Entry 4L6T (X-ray diffraction, 1.86 A resolution); this record covers chains A and D of the 6 polymer chains in the assembly.

[Chain A]
Molecule: ECXA
From: Escherichia coli
Notes: EC 3.4.24.-
UniProt: Q8GAV4 (Q8GAV4_ECOLX); aligned to UniProt positions 21-284 over residues 21-284 (the alignment contains insertions or deletions, so no single offset holds)
Amino-acid sequence (266 residues; each row starts with the number of its first residue):
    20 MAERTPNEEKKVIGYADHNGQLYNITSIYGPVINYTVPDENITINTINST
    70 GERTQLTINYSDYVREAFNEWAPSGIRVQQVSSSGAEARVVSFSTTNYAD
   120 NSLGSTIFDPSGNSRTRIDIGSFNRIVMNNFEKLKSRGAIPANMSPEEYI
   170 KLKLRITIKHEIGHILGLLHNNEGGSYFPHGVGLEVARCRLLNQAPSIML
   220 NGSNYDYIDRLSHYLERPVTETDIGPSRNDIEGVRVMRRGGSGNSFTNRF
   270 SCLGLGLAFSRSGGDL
Not modelled in the structure: 20, 68-71, 103-107, 279-285
Sequence notes: initiating methionine (20)
Cystine bridges: Cys208-Cys271
Metal / ion sites: Zn2+: His179, His183, His189
Reported in the primary citation:
  - Zn2+ coordination: His189
  - catalytic residues: Glu180 (proposed by the authors, not directly observed)

[Chain D]
Molecule: ECXB
From: Escherichia coli
UniProt: Q8GAV3 (Q8GAV3_ECOLX); residue numbers follow UniProt; this construct covers 23-125
Amino-acid sequence (112 residues; each row starts with the number of its first residue):
    22 MTPQNITDLCNEYQNTMIYSLNKEIATYTESLAGKREMVIISFSNGATFQ
    72 VEVPGSQHLESQKRPLERMKDTLRAAYFTGIKISKLCAWTNKSPNSIAAI
   122 ELSNLEHHHHHH
Not modelled in the structure: 127-133
Sequence notes: initiating methionine (22); expression tag (126-133)
Cystine bridges: Cys31-Cys108

[Chain A / chain D interface]
Pairs across the interface - 13 pairs, chain A then chain D:
  Arg23(A) - Tyr98(D)  hydrogen bond (side chain-backbone)
  Arg23(A) - Phe99(D)  hydrogen bond (side chain-backbone)
  Arg23(A) - Thr100(D)
  Arg23(A) - Gly101(D)
  Asn26(A) - Thr100(D)  hydrogen bond (side chain-backbone)
  Asn26(A) - Gly101(D)  hydrogen bond (side chain-backbone)
  Asn26(A) - Ile102(D)
  Arg209(A) - Phe99(D)
  Arg209(A) - Thr100(D)
  Arg209(A) - Ile102(D)
  Leu210(A) - Phe99(D)
  Leu210(A) - Thr100(D)
  Phe278(A) - Phe99(D)  hydrophobic
Also at the interface, not in a pair above, chain D (6 interface residues in all): Arg95

[Overview]
The interface between chain A and chain D involves 5 residues on one side and 6 on the other, with 4 hydrogen
bonds. Polar contacts include Arg23(A)-Tyr98(D), Arg23(A)-Phe99(D) and Asn26(A)-Thr100(D). His179(A),
His183(A) and His189(A) coordinate Zn2+. The paper reports the catalytic residue Glu180(A); Zn2+ coordination
by His189(A).
Chain A is ECXA and chain D is ECXB, both from Escherichia coli; the structure, GM1 bound form of the ECX AB5
holotoxin, was determined by X-ray diffraction together with 4L63 from the same study.
